PDB entry 1R4R | X-ray diffraction, 3.00 A resolution | chains C and A of the 4 polymer chains in the assembly

# Chain C
Molecule: 19-nt DNA strand
Sequence (19 nucleotides; row label = number of the first residue in the row):
     1 TCAGAACATG ATGTTCTCA

# Chain A
Molecule: Glucocorticoid receptor
Organism: Rattus norvegicus
Notes: fragment: DNA binding domain
Reference sequence: P06536 (GCR_RAT); residues 440-525 here = UniProt positions 440-525
Sequence (92 residues; each row starts with the number of its first residue):
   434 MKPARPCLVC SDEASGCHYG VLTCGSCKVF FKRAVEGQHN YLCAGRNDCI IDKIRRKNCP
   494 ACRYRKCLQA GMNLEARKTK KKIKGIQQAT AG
Disordered / not traced: 434-437, 511-525
Construct notes: cloning artifact (434-439)
Metal / ion sites: Zn2+ site 1: Cys-440, Cys-443, Cys-457, Cys-460; Zn2+ site 2: Cys-476, Cys-482, Cys-492, Cys-495

# Chain C / chain A interface
Pairs across the interface (7; chain C residue first):
  DC2(C) with Cys-450(A), phosphate contact
  DA3(C) with His-451(A), salt bridge to the phosphate; Tyr-452(A), hydrogen bond to the phosphate
  DG4(C) with Tyr-452(A), hydrogen bond to the phosphate; Lys-461(A), base contact; Lys-465(A), phosphate contact
  DA6(C) with Arg-466(A), base contact
Also at the interface, not in a pair above, chain C (5 interface residues in all): DA11
Also at the interface, not in a pair above, chain A (9 interface residues in all): Gly-449, Val-462, Lys-490

# Summary
5 residues of chain C and 9 residues of chain A are in contact; the contacts include 2 hydrogen bonds and 1
salt bridge. Polar contacts include DA3(C)/Tyr-452(A), DG4(C)/Tyr-452(A) and DA3(C)/His-451(A). Cys-440(A),
Cys-443(A), Cys-457(A) and Cys-460(A) coordinate Zn2+ site 1.
Chain C is a 19-nt DNA strand and chain A is Glucocorticoid receptor (Rattus norvegicus); the structure,
Crystallographic analysis of the interaction of the glucocorticoid receptor with DNA, was determined by X-ray
diffraction, deposited together with 1GLU and 1R4O.
